Entry 7JG0 (X-ray diffraction, 1.98 A resolution); this record covers chain A.

== Chain A ==
Molecule: Trifunctional purine biosynthetic protein adenosine-3
Organism: Homo sapiens
Notes: EC 6.3.4.13, 6.3.3.1, 2.1.2.2
UniProt: P22102 (PUR2_HUMAN); residues 807-1009 here correspond to UniProt positions 808-1010 (UniProt number = residue number + 1)
Chain sequence (210 residues; each row starts with the number of its first residue):
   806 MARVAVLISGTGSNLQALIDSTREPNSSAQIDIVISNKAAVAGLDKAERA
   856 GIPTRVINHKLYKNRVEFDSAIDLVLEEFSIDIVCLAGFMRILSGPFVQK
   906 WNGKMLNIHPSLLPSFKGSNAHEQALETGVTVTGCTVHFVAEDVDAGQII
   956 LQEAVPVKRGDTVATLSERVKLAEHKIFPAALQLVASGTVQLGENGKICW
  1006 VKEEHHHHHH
Unresolved in the structure: 806, 1007-1015
Differences from the reference sequence: initiating methionine (806); expression tag (1010-1015)
Ligand contacts:
  - glycinamide ribonucleotide (GAR): Gly815, Thr816, Gly817, Ser818, Asn819, Ala892, Gly893, Met895, Ile913, His914, Pro915, Gly923, Ser924, Lys976, Glu979
  - V97 (N-{5-[4-(2-amino-4-oxo-3,4-dihydrothieno[2,3-d]pyrimidin-6-yl)butyl]thiophene-2-carbonyl}-L-glutamic acid): Asn842, Lys843, His864, Arg870, Leu891, Phe894, Met895, Arg896, Ile897, Leu898, Val903, Asn912, Gly923, Ser924, His943, Val945, Ala946, Glu947, Asp948, Val949, Asp950
Curated features (UniProtKB/Swiss-Prot):
  - active site: His914 (Proton donor)
  - binding site (N(1)-(5-phospho-beta-D-ribosyl)glycinamide): Gly817 to Asn819, Lys976 to Glu979
  - binding site ((6R)-10-formyltetrahydrofolate): Arg870, Met895 to Leu898, Asn912, Ala946 to Asp950
  - site: Asp950 (Raises pKa of active site His)
From the paper describing this entry:
  - binding site for V97: Lys843, Arg870, Arg896, Leu898, Glu947, Asp950

== Overview ==
Chain A binds glycinamide ribonucleotide and compound V97. From UniProt: active-site residue His914, 7
N(1)-(5-phospho-beta-D-ribosyl)glycinamide-binding residues and 11 (6R)-10-formyltetrahydrofolate-binding
residues. From the paper: a binding site for V97 at Lys843, Arg870 and Arg896 among others.
Chain A is Trifunctional purine biosynthetic protein adenosine-3 (Homo sapiens); the structure, Human GAR
transformylase in complex with GAR substrate and AGF102 inhibitor, was determined by X-ray diffraction,
deposited together with 7JG3 and 7JG4.
